6WVL - chains B and D of the 4 polymer chains in the assembly; structure by electron microscopy, 3.20 A resolution.

[Chain B (and D)]
Name: Tubulin beta chain
From: Bos taurus
Notes: chain D of this document is another copy of the same molecule, construct and numbering; everything in this record applies to it too
UniProtKB: E1BJB1 (E1BJB1_BOVIN); the author numbering skips numbers that UniProt does not, so the offset changes along the chain: 1-44 = UniProt 1-44; 47-360 = UniProt 45-358; 369-455 = UniProt 359-445
Chain sequence (445 residues; row label = number of the first residue in the row; note: 10 numbers in that range are skipped by the numbering (no residue carries them; nothing is unmodelled there)):
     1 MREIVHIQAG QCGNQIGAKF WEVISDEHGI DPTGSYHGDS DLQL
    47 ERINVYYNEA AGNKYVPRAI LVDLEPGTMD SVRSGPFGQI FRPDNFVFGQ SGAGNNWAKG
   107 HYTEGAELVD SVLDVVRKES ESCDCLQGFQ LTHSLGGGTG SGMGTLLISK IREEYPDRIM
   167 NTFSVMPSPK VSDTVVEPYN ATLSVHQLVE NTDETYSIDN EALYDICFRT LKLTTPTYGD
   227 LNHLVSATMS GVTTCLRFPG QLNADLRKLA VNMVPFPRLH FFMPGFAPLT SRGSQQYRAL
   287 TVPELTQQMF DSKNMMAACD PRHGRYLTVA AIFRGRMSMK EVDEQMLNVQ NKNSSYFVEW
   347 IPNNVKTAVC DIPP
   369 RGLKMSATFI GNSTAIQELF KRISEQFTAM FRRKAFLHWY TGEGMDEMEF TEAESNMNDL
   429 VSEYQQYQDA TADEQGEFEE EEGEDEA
Disordered / not traced: 437-455

[Chain B / chain D interface]
Contacting residue pairs (14):
  K218(B) - D90(D)  salt bridge
  S280(B) - P89(D)
  Q282(B) - K60(D)  hydrogen bond
  Y283(B) - K60(D)  hydrogen bond
  Y283(B) - V62(D)
  Y283(B) - Q85(D)  hydrogen bond (side chain-backbone)
  Y283(B) - I86(D)
  Y283(B) - F87(D)
  Y283(B) - R88(D)  hydrogen bond (backbone-side chain)
  Y283(B) - P89(D)
  R284(B) - A56(D)
  R284(B) - A57(D)  hydrogen bond (backbone-backbone)
  E290(B) - S128(D)
  Q293(B) - E127(D)
Other interface residues (no listed pair), chain B (8 interface residues in all): A285
Other interface residues (no listed pair), chain D (13 interface residues in all): E55

[Overview]
8 residues of chain B and 13 residues of chain D are in contact; the contacts include 5 hydrogen bonds and 1
salt bridge. Among the polar pairs are K218(B)-D90(D), Q282(B)-K60(D) and Y283(B)-K60(D).
Both chains are Tubulin beta chain (Bos taurus). Entry 6WVL (Low curvature lateral interaction within a
13-protofilament, Taxol stabilized microtubule) was determined by electron microscopy (same publication as
6WVM and 6WVR).
